PDB entry 5CY1 | X-ray diffraction, 3.40 A resolution | chains B and C of the 4 polymer chains in the assembly

== Chain B ==
Name: Transposon Tn3 resolvase
Organism: Escherichia coli
UniProt: P0ADI2 (TNR3_ECOLX); residues 1-185 here = UniProt positions 1-185
Amino-acid sequence (192 residues; each row starts with the number of its first residue):
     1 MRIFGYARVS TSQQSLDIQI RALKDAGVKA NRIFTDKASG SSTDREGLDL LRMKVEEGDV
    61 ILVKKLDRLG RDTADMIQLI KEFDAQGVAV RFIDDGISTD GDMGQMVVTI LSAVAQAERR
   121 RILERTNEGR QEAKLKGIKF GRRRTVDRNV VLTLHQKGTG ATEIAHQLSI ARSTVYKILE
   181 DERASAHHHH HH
Not modelled in the structure: 39-43, 186-192
Sequence notes: expression tag (186-192)
UniProt features mapped onto this chain:
  - DNA-binding region: Ala161 to Glu180 (H-T-H motif)
  - active site: Ser10 (O-(5'-phospho-DNA)-serine intermediate)

== Chain C ==
Molecule: 30-nt DNA strand
Sequence (30 nucleotides; row label = number of the first residue in the row):
     1 TCGTGTCTGA TATTCGATTT AAGGTACATT

== Interface between chain B and chain C ==
Residue-residue contacts (31):
  Gln116(B) - DA17(C)  phosphate contact
  Arg119(B) - DG16(C)  phosphate contact
  Arg119(B) - DA17(C)  salt bridge to the phosphate
  Arg120(B) - DA17(C)  hydrogen bond to the phosphate
  Arg120(B) - DT18(C)  salt bridge to the phosphate
  Leu123(B) - DG16(C)  sugar contact
  Thr126(B) - DG16(C)  base contact
  Asn127(B) - DG16(C)  hydrogen bond to the base
  Arg130(B) - DA17(C)  hydrogen bond to the base
  Arg130(B) - DT18(C)  hydrogen bond to the base
  Arg130(B) - DT19(C)  hydrogen bond to the sugar
  Lys134(B) - DT19(C)  salt bridge to the phosphate
  Phe140(B) - DT19(C)  sugar contact
  Phe140(B) - DT20(C)  sugar contact
  Gly141(B) - DT19(C)  hydrogen bond to the base
  Gly141(B) - DT20(C)  base contact
  Arg142(B) - DT20(C)  hydrogen bond to the base
  Arg142(B) - DA21(C)  sugar contact
  Arg144(B) - DA21(C)  salt bridge to the phosphate
  Arg144(B) - DA22(C)  phosphate contact
  Thr145(B) - DA22(C)  hydrogen bond to the phosphate
  Val146(B) - DA22(C)  hydrogen bond to the phosphate
  Arg148(B) - DA22(C)  salt bridge to the phosphate
  Ile170(B) - DG23(C)  phosphate contact
  Ala171(B) - DG23(C)  hydrogen bond to the phosphate
  Arg172(B) - DA26(C)  base contact
  Ser173(B) - DG23(C)  base contact
  Ser173(B) - DG24(C)  hydrogen bond to the base
  Thr174(B) - DA22(C)  sugar contact
  Thr174(B) - DG23(C)  hydrogen bond to the phosphate
  Lys177(B) - DA22(C)  hydrogen bond to the base
Also at the interface, not in a pair above, chain B (23 interface residues in all): Arg143, Ser169
Also at the interface, not in a pair above, chain C (13 interface residues in all): DC15, DT25, DC27

== In short ==
23 residues of chain B face 13 of chain C across their interface; the contacts include 13 hydrogen bonds and 5
salt bridges. Polar contacts include Asn127(B)-DG16(C), Arg130(B)-DA17(C) and Arg130(B)-DT18(C). UniProt lists
active-site residue Ser10(B) on chain B.
Chain B is Transposon Tn3 resolvase (Escherichia coli) and chain C is a 30-nt DNA strand; the structure, Tn3
resolvase - site III complex crystal form I, was determined by X-ray diffraction.
